4OQ9 - chains D and G of the 60 polymer chains in the assembly; structure by X-ray diffraction, 1.45 A resolution.

== Chain D (and G) ==
Protein: Coat protein
Organism: Satellite Tobacco Mosaic Virus
Notes: chain G of this document is another copy of the same molecule, construct and numbering; everything in this record applies to it too
UniProtKB: P17574 (COAT_STMV); residues 1-159 here = UniProt positions 1-159
Chain sequence (159 residues; each row starts with the number of its first residue):
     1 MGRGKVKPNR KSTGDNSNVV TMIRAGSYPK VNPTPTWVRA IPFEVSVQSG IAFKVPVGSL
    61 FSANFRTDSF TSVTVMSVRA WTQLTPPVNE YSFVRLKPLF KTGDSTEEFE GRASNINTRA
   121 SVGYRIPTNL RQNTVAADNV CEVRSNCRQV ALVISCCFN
Not modelled in the structure: 1-15
Bound ions: Na+ near Asp68 (its only coordinating residue here)
Reported in the primary citation:
  - binding site for sulfate ion: Arg95, Asn117
  - binding site for the 2-nt RNA strand: Arg125, Arg131
  - binding site for the 2-nt RNA strand: Asn16 (proposed by the authors, not directly observed)
  - binding site for phosphate ion: Asn115, Asn117

== Chain D / chain G interface ==
Contacting residue pairs (8; chain D residue first):
  Asn18(D) with Met76(G); Arg131(G), hydrogen bond
  Val19(D) with Thr36(G); Cys157(G), hydrophobic
  Met22(D) with Lys30(G); Val31(G)
  Arg24(D) with Lys30(G)
  Ala25(D) with Lys30(G), hydrogen bond (backbone-side chain)
Interface residues without a listed pair, chain D (6 interface residues in all): Val20
Interface residues without a listed pair, chain G (8 interface residues in all): Thr74, Asn159

== Summary ==
The interface between chain D and chain G involves 6 residues on one side and 8 on the other, with 2 hydrogen
bonds. Among the polar pairs are Asn18(D)-Arg131(G) and Ala25(D)-Lys30(G). The paper reports a binding site
for the 2-nt RNA strand at Arg125(D), Arg131(D) and Asn16(D); a binding site for sulfate ion at Arg95(D) and
Asn117(D).
Both chains are Coat protein (Satellite Tobacco Mosaic Virus). Entry 4OQ9 (Satellite Tobacco Mosaic Virus
Refined to 1.4 A Resolution using non-crystallographic symmetry restraints) was determined by X-ray
diffraction, deposited together with 4NIA and 4OQ8.
